8SNE - chains A and B of the 3 polymer chains in the assembly; structure by electron microscopy, 3.00 A resolution.

# Chain A
Protein: Hyaluronan synthase
From: Paramecium bursaria Chlorella virus CZ-2
UniProtKB: M1H2Q1 (M1H2Q1_9PHYC); numbering as in UniProt (aligned over 2-561)
Chain sequence (574 residues; each row starts with the number of its first residue; numbering starts at 0):
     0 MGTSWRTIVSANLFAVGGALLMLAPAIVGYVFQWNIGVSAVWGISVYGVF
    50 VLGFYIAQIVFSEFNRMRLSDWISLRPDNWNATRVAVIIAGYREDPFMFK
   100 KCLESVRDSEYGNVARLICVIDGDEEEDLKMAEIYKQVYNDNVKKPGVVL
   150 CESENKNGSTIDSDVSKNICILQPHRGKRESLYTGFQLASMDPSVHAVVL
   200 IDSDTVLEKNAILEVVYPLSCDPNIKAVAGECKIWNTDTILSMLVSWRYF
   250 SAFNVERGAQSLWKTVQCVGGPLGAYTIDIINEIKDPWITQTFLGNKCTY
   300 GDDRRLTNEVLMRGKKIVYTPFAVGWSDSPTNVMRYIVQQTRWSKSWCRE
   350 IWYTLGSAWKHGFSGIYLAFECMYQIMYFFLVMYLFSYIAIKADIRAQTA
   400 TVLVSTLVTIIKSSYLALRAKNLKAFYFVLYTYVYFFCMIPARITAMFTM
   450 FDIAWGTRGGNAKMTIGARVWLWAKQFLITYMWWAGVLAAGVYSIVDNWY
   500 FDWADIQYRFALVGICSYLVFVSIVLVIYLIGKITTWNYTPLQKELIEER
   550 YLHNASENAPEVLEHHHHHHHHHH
Not modelled in the structure: 0-37, 291-297, 452-471, 553-573
Differences from the reference sequence: expression tag (0-1, 562-573)
Bound ions: Mn2+ site 1 near Glu93 (its only coordinating residue here); Mn2+ site 2: Asp203 (together with UDP)
Small-molecule neighbours:
  - 1,2-Distearoyl-sn-glycerophosphoethanolamine (3PE): Ile394, Gln397, Thr398, Gly490, Ser493, Ile494, Asn497, Trp498, Tyr499, Phe500, Trp502, Tyr507, Leu511, Val512, Ile514, Cys515, Ser516, Val519
  - UDP (uridine-5'-diphosphate): Ala89, Gly90, Tyr91, Glu93, Asp121, His174, Gly176, Lys177, Ser180, Asp201, Ser202, Asp203, Gln338
What the authors report for this chain:
  - mutagenesis - W454A, W454F, G455A: abolished catalytic activity
  - mutagenesis - R457K: decreased catalytic activity
  - catalytic residues: Asp302 (proposed by the authors, not directly observed)
  - mutagenesis - D302N: abolished catalytic activity (proposed by the authors, not directly observed)

# Chain B
Protein: Nanobody 872
From: Lama glama
Notes: antibody fragment or engineered binder
Chain sequence (134 residues; numbered 1 to 134; the number before each row is that of its first residue):
     1 QVQLVESGGGLVQAGGSLKVSCAASGRAFKTYRMAWFRQAPGKEREFVSG
    51 ISALETTYYADSVKGRFTISRDNTKNTVSLQMDSLKPEDTAVYYCAARRY
   101 GGTDYTTTGSYDYWGQGTQVTVSSHHHHHHEPEA
Not modelled in the structure: 125-134
Cystine bridges: Cys22-Cys95

# How chain A and chain B interact
Contacting residue pairs (30):
  Ile394(A) with Leu54(B), hydrophobic
  Arg395(A) with Leu54(B), hydrogen bond (side chain-backbone)
  Asp496(A) with Lys30(B); Thr31(B)
  Trp498(A) with Arg99(B), hydrogen bond (backbone-side chain); Tyr100(B)
  Tyr499(A) with Thr31(B); Ala53(B), hydrophobic; Leu54(B); Arg99(B)
  Phe500(A) with Arg99(B); Tyr100(B); Gly101(B), hydrogen bond (backbone-backbone)
  Asp501(A) with Arg33(B), salt bridge; Arg98(B), salt bridge
  Trp502(A) with Gly101(B); Gly102(B); Thr103(B)
  Ala503(A) with Arg33(B); Tyr58(B), hydrogen bond (backbone-side chain); Gly102(B), hydrogen bond (backbone-backbone); Tyr105(B), hydrophobic
  Asp504(A) with Arg33(B); Ser52(B), hydrogen bond; Leu54(B); Thr56(B), hydrogen bond; Tyr58(B)
  Gln506(A) with Leu54(B), hydrogen bond (side chain-backbone); Thr56(B), hydrogen bond
  Arg508(A) with Thr103(B)
Interface residues without a listed pair, chain A (16 interface residues in all): Asp393, Asn497, Ile505, Tyr507

# Overview
The interface between chain A and chain B involves 16 residues on one side and 15 on the other; the contacts
include 9 hydrogen bonds and 2 salt bridges. Polar contacts include Asp501(A)-Arg33(B), Asp501(A)-Arg98(B) and
Arg395(A)-Leu54(B). From the paper: the catalytic residue Asp302(A); W454A, W454F and G455A of chain A, among
others, abolish catalytic activity; 5 substitutions were tested in all.
Here chain A is Hyaluronan synthase (Paramecium bursaria Chlorella virus CZ-2) and chain B is Nanobody 872
(Lama glama). Entry 8SNE (Chlorella virus Hyaluronan Synthase bound to GlcA extended GlcNAc primer and UDP)
was determined by electron microscopy (same publication as 8SMM, 8SMN, 8SMP, 8SNC and 8SND).
